Entry 4FW0 (X-ray diffraction, 1.95 A resolution); this record covers chains A and B.

Chain A (and B):
Molecule: Nitric oxide synthase, brain
Organism: Rattus norvegicus
Notes: EC 1.14.13.39; chain B of this document is another copy of the same molecule, construct and numbering; everything in this record applies to it too
UniProtKB: P29476 (NOS1_RAT); residue numbers follow UniProt; this construct covers 297-718
Chain sequence (422 residues; each row starts with the number of its first residue):
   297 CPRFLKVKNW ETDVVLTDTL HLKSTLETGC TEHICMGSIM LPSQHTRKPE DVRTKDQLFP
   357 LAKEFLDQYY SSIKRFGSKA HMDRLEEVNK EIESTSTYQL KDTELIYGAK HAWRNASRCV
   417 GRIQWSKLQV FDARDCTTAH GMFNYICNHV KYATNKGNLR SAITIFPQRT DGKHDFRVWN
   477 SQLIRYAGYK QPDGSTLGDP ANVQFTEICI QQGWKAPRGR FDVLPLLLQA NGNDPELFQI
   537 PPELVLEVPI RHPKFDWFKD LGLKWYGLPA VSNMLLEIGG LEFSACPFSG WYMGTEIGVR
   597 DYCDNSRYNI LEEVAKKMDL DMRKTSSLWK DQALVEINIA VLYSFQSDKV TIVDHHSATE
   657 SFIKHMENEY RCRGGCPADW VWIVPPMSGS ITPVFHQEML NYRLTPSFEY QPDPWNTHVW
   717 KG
Disordered / not traced: 297-298, 339-349, 717-718 (chain B: 297-298, 339-347)
Ion coordination: Zn2+: Cys326, Cys331 (shared with Cys326(B), Cys331(B) of chain B); heme Fe near Cys415 (its only coordinating residue here)
Residues lining bound ligands:
  - 5KJ (N~5~-(N-hydroxycarbamimidoyl)-N~5~-methyl-L-ornithine): Gln478, Trp561, Tyr562, Pro565, Val567, Ser585, Gly586, Trp587, Tyr588, Glu592, Ile593, Asp597
  - tetrahydrobiopterin (H4B), molecule 1: Trp306, Trp676, Phe691, His692, Gln693, Glu694
  - tetrahydrobiopterin (H4B), molecule 2: Ser334, Met336, Arg596, Val677, Trp678
  - heme (HEM): Trp409, Ala412, Arg414, Cys415, Val416, Gly417, Gln420, Leu424, Ser457, Met570, Phe584, Ser585, Gly586, Trp587, Met589, Glu592, Val649, Trp678, Phe704, Tyr706
UniProt features mapped onto this chain:
  - binding site ((6R)-L-erythro-5,6,7,8-tetrahydrobiopterin): Ser334, Val677, Trp678, Phe691
  - binding site (heme b): Cys415, Tyr706
  - binding site (L-arginine): Gln478, Trp587, Tyr588, Glu592
  - mutagenesis: Tyr588 (Y588F: No decrease in nitric-oxide synthase activity; Y588H: 50% decrease of nitric-oxide synthase activity; Y588S: 30% decrease of nitric-oxide synthase activity)
What the authors report for this chain:
  - binding site for 5KJ: Gly586, Tyr588, Glu592, Asp597

How chain A and chain B interact:
Contacting residue pairs - 133 pairs, chain A then chain B:
  Leu301(A) with Ile330(B), hydrophobic
  Trp306(A) with Met336(B), hydrophobic; Leu337(B), hydrophobic
  Glu307(A) with Asn601(B); Ser602(B), hydrogen bond (backbone-side chain)
  His317(A) with Ile330(B)
  Ser320(A) with His329(B)
  Thr321(A) with His329(B)
  Leu322(A) with His329(B)
  Glu323(A) with Glu328(B)
  Thr324(A) with Thr327(B), hydrogen bond (side chain-backbone); Glu328(B), hydrogen bond (backbone-backbone); His329(B); Ile330(B); Cys331(B)
  Cys326(A) with Cys326(B), hydrophobic; Thr327(B); Glu328(B); Cys331(B), hydrophobic
  Thr327(A) with Thr324(B), hydrogen bond (backbone-side chain); Cys326(B); Glu328(B)
  Glu328(A) with Leu322(B); Glu323(B); Thr324(B), hydrogen bond (backbone-backbone); Cys326(B), hydrogen bond (backbone-backbone); Glu328(B)
  His329(A) with Ser320(B); Thr321(B); Thr324(B); Tyr698(B)
  Ile330(A) with Leu301(B), hydrophobic; His317(B); Thr324(B); Leu696(B), hydrophobic; Asn697(B); Tyr698(B), hydrophobic
  Cys331(A) with Cys326(B), hydrophobic; Cys331(B), hydrophobic; Leu696(B); Asn697(B), hydrogen bond (backbone-backbone)
  Met332(A) with Leu301(B), hydrophobic; Leu696(B), hydrophobic
  Gly333(A) with Cys331(B)
  Ser334(A) with Trp676(B); Glu694(B); Met695(B), hydrogen bond (side chain-backbone)
  Ile335(A) with Val303(B), hydrophobic; Glu694(B); Met695(B)
  Met336(A) with Trp306(B); Glu694(B), hydrogen bond (backbone-side chain)
  Val595(A) with Ser686(B)
  Arg596(A) with Ser686(B); Phe691(B); His692(B)
  Asp600(A) with His692(B), salt bridge
  Asn601(A) with Glu307(B)
  Ser602(A) with Glu307(B)
  Leu607(A) with Ile687(B), hydrophobic
  Lys620(A) with Gln642(B)
  Thr621(A) with Asp650(B), hydrogen bond; His652(B)
  Ser622(A) with Leu638(B); Gln642(B), hydrogen bond; Asp650(B)
  Ser623(A) with Ile635(B)
  Leu624(A) with Asn634(B); Ile635(B); Leu638(B), hydrophobic; His651(B)
  Lys626(A) with Ile687(B)
  Asp627(A) with His651(B), salt bridge; His652(B), salt bridge; Met683(B); Ser684(B), hydrogen bond
  Gln628(A) with Val631(B); Glu632(B), hydrogen bond; Ile635(B)
  Val631(A) with Leu624(B); Asp627(B); Gln628(B); Val631(B), hydrophobic
  Glu632(A) with Gln628(B), hydrogen bond
  Asn634(A) with Leu624(B)
  Ile635(A) with Ser623(B); Leu624(B); Gln628(B)
  Leu638(A) with Ser622(B); Leu624(B), hydrophobic
  Gln642(A) with Ser622(B), hydrogen bond
  Asp650(A) with Thr621(B), hydrogen bond; Ser622(B)
  His651(A) with Leu624(B); Asp627(B), salt bridge
  His652(A) with Thr621(B); Asp627(B), salt bridge
  Trp676(A) with Ser334(B); Val677(B), hydrophobic
  Val677(A) with Trp676(B), hydrophobic
  Pro682(A) with Ser684(B); Gly685(B), hydrogen bond (backbone-backbone); Ser686(B), hydrogen bond (backbone-backbone); Phe691(B), hydrophobic
  Met683(A) with Asp627(B); Ser684(B)
  Ser684(A) with Asp627(B), hydrogen bond; Pro682(B); Met683(B); Ser684(B)
  Gly685(A) with Pro682(B), hydrogen bond (backbone-backbone)
  Ser686(A) with Val595(B); Arg596(B); Pro682(B), hydrogen bond (backbone-backbone)
  Ile687(A) with Leu607(B), hydrophobic; Lys626(B); Leu630(B), hydrophobic
  Phe691(A) with Arg596(B)
  His692(A) with Arg596(B); Asp600(B), salt bridge
  Glu694(A) with Ser334(B); Ile335(B); Met336(B), hydrogen bond (side chain-backbone)
  Met695(A) with Ser334(B), hydrogen bond (backbone-side chain); Ile335(B)
  Leu696(A) with Ile330(B), hydrophobic; Cys331(B); Met332(B), hydrophobic; Ile335(B), hydrophobic
  Asn697(A) with Ile330(B); Cys331(B), hydrogen bond (backbone-backbone)
  Tyr698(A) with His329(B); Ile330(B), hydrophobic
Other interface residues (no listed pair), chain A (64 interface residues in all): Lys302, Val303, Leu337, Cys599, Leu630, Ser653
Other interface residues (no listed pair), chain B (62 interface residues in all): Gly333, Cys599, Ser653

Overview:
Chain A and chain B form an interface of 64 and 62 residues respectively; the contacts include 24 hydrogen
bonds and 6 salt bridges. Polar pairs include Asp600(A)-His692(B), Asp627(A)-His651(B) and
Asp627(A)-His652(B). Bound to chain A: heme, tetrahydrobiopterin and compound 5KJ. From the paper: a binding
site for 5KJ at Gly586(A), Tyr588(A) and Glu592(A) among others.
Chain A and chain B are both Nitric oxide synthase, brain (Rattus norvegicus); the structure, Structure of rat
nNOS heme domain in complex with N(delta)-methyl- N(omega)-hydroxy-L-arginine, was determined by X-ray
diffraction together with 4FVW, 4FVX, 4FVY, 4FVZ and 4GQE from the same study.
